PDB entry 3GBM | X-ray diffraction, 2.70 A resolution | chains A and H of the 4 polymer chains in the assembly

== Chain A ==
Molecule: Hemagglutinin
Source organism: Influenza A virus (A/Viet Nam/1203/2004(H5N1))
Notes: fragment: Receptor Binding Domain, HA1
Reference sequence: Q6DQ33 (Q6DQ33_9INFA); the construct lacks a stretch of the UniProt sequence, so the offset changes along the chain: 11-55 = UniProt 17-61; 56-83 = UniProt 63-90; 84-96 = UniProt 92-104; 97-125 = UniProt 106-134; 3 more segments
Sequence (334 residues; row label = number of the first residue in the row; a row labelled like 125A-125B holds insertion residues (125A, then the next letters in order)):
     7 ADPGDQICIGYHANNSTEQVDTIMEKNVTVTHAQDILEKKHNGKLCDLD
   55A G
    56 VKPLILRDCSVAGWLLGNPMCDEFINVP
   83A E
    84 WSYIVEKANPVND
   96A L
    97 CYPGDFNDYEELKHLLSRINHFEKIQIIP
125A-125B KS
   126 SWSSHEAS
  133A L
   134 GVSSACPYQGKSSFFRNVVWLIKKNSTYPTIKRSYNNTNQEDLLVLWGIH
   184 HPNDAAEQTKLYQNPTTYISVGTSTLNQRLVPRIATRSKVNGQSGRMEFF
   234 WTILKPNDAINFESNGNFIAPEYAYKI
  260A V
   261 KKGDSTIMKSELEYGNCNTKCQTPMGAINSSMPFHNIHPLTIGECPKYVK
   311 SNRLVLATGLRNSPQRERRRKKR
Disordered / not traced: 7, 325-333
Sequence notes: expression tag (7-10)
Modified residues: Asn33 (glycosylation site)
Disulfides: Cys52-Cys277, Cys64-Cys76, Cys97-Cys139, Cys281-Cys305
Glycans and other covalent adducts: N-acetylglucosamine (NAG) linked to Asn158, Asn169
Small-molecule neighbours: N-acetylglucosamine (NAG; 2-acetamido-2-deoxy-beta-D-glucopyranose): Gln25, Lys32, Asn33

== Chain H ==
Molecule: antibody (Fab)
Source organism: Homo sapiens
Notes: fragment: Fab Heavy Chain; antibody fragment or engineered binder
Sequence (226 residues; each row starts with the number of its first residue; note: 14 numbers in that range are skipped by the numbering (no residue carries them; nothing is unmodelled there); a row labelled like 82A-82C holds insertion residues (82A, then the next letters in order)):
     1 EVQLVESGAEVKKPGSSVKVSCKASGGPFRSYAISWVRQAPGQGPEWMGG
    51 II
   52A P
    53 IFGTTKYAPKFQGRVTITADDFAGTVYMEL
82A-82C SSL
    83 RSEDTAMYYCAKHMGYQV
100A-100D RETM
   101 DVWGKGTTVTVSSASTKGPSVFPLAP
   129 SSKSTSGGTAALGCLVKDYFPEPVTV
   156 SW
   162 NSGALTSG
   171 VHTFPAVLQS
   182 SGLYSLSSVVTVPSSSLGT
   203 Q
   205 TYICNVNHKPSNTKVDKRV
   226 EPKSCDK
Disordered / not traced: 129-135, 228-232
Disulfides: Cys22-Cys92, Cys142-Cys208

== Interface between chain A and chain H ==
Contacting residue pairs - 10 pairs, chain A then chain H:
  His38(A) - Phe54(H)
  Gln40(A) - Phe29(H)
  Gln40(A) - Phe74(H)
  Asp41(A) - Phe74(H)
  Ile42(A) - Phe74(H)  hydrophobic
  Ser291(A) - Asp72(H)  hydrogen bond
  Ser291(A) - Phe74(H)
  Met292(A) - Phe74(H)  hydrophobic
  Pro293(A) - Phe74(H)
  Thr318(A) - Ile53(H)
Interface residues without a listed pair, chain A (9 interface residues in all): His18
Interface residues without a listed pair, chain H (6 interface residues in all): Ala75
Interface features reported in the paper:
  - specific contacts: Ser291(A)-Asp72(H) (hydrogen bond)
  - epitope / paratope residues, chain A: His38(A), Ser291(A)
  - epitope / paratope residues, chain H: Asp72(H)

== In short ==
9 residues of chain A face 6 of chain H across their interface; the contacts include 1 hydrogen bond. The
hydrogen-bonded pair is Ser291(A)-Asp72(H). The paper describes a hydrogen bond between Ser291(A) and
Asp72(H). Bound to chain A: N-acetylglucosamine. Covalently linked N-acetylglucosamine: at Asn158(A) and
Asn169(A). From the paper: epitope/paratope residues His38(A), Ser291(A) and Asp72(H).
Here chain A is Hemagglutinin (Influenza A virus (A/Viet Nam/1203/2004(H5N1))) and chain H is antibody (Fab)
(Homo sapiens). Entry 3GBM (Crystal Structure of Fab CR6261 in Complex with a H5N1 influenza virus
hemagglutinin) was determined by X-ray diffraction, deposited together with 3GBN.
